PDB entry 4GP5 | X-ray diffraction, 2.70 A resolution | chains A and C of the 3 polymer chains in the assembly

[Chain A]
Name: Cytochrome c oxidase subunit 1
Organism: Thermus thermophilus
Notes: EC 1.9.3.1
UniProtKB: Q5SJ79 (COX1_THET8); numbering as in UniProt (aligned over 2-562)
Chain sequence (568 residues; numbered -5 to 562; the number before each row is that of its first residue; numbers below 1 keep their minus sign (Met-5 is residue -5)):
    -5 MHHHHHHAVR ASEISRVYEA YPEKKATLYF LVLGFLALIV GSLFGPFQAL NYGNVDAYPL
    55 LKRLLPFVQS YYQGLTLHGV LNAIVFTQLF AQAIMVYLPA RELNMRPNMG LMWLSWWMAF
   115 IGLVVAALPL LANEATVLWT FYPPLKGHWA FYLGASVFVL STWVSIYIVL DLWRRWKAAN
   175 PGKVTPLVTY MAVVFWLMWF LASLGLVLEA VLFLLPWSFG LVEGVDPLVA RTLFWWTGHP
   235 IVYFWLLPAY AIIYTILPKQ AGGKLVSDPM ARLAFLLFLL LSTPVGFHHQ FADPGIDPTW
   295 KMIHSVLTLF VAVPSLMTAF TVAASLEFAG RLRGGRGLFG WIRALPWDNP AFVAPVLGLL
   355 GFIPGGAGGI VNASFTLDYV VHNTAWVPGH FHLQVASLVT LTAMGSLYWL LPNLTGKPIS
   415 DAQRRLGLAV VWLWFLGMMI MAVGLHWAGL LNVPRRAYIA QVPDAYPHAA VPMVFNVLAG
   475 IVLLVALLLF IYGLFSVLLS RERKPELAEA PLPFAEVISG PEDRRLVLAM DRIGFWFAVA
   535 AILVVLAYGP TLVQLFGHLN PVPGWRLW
Not modelled in the structure: -5 to 8, 513-514
Differences from the reference sequence: expression tag (-5 to 1); engineered mutation Trp133 (Tyr in Q5SJ79)
Curated features (UniProtKB/Swiss-Prot):
  - binding site (Fe(II)-heme a): His72, His386
  - binding site (Cu cation): His233, Tyr237, His282, His283
  - binding site (heme a3): His384
  - cross-link: His233 to Tyr237 (1'-histidyl-3'-tyrosine (His-Tyr))
Metal / ion sites: heme Fe: His72, His386; Cu ion: His233, His282, His283 (together with peroxide ion); heme-as Fe: His384 (together with peroxide ion)
Ligand contacts:
  - heme-as (HAS): Trp133, Thr134, Trp229, His233, Val236, Tyr237, Trp239, Leu240, Tyr244, His282, His283, Thr302, Ala306, Ser309, Leu310, Thr312, Ala313, Val316, Ala317, Leu320, Trp335, Ile336, Trp341, Val350, Leu353, Leu354, Phe356, Ile357, Gly360, Gly363, Ile364, Asn366, Ala367, Asp372, His376, Asn377, Val381, His384, Phe385, Gln388, Val389, Val393, Arg449, Arg450
  - heme (HEM): Leu32, Ser36, Gly39, Pro40, Gln42, Ala43, Tyr46, Tyr65, Leu69, His72, Gly73, Asn76, Ala77, Phe80, Thr81, Leu132, Trp133, Pro382, Phe385, His386, Val389, Ala390, Thr394, Trp428, Met432, Met435, Arg449, Arg450, Ala451, Leu477, Leu481
  - peroxide ion (PER): His233, Val236, His282, His283, His384
What the authors report for this chain:
  - mutagenesis - Y133W (5-fold), Y133W/T231F (5-fold): decreased binding to NO
  - mutagenesis - Y133W, Y133W/T231F: decreased catalytic activity
  - contacts within the chain: Leu200-Thr231 (hydrogen bond)
  - Cu ion coordination: His282
  - mutagenesis - T231F: unchanged binding to NO

[Chain C]
Name: Cytochrome c oxidase polypeptide 2A
Organism: Thermus thermophilus
Notes: EC 1.9.3.1
UniProtKB: P82543 (COXA_THET8); numbering as in UniProt (aligned over 1-34)
Chain sequence (34 residues; numbered 1 to 34; the number before each row is that of its first residue):
     1 MEEKPKGALA VILVLTLTIL VFWLGVYAVF FARG
Not modelled in the structure: 1-3
Curated features (UniProtKB/Swiss-Prot):
  - modified residue: Met1 (N-formylmethionine)

[How chain A and chain C interact]
Pairs across the interface - 37 pairs, chain A then chain C:
  Ala313(A) - Leu15(C)  hydrophobic
  Ala317(A) - Val11(C)  hydrophobic
  Ala318(A) - Ala8(C)
  Glu321(A) - Pro5(C)
  Glu321(A) - Lys6(C)  hydrogen bond (side chain-backbone)
  Glu321(A) - Gly7(C)  hydrogen bond (side chain-backbone)
  Glu321(A) - Ala8(C)  hydrogen bond (side chain-backbone)
  Arg325(A) - Lys6(C)
  Gly331(A) - Lys6(C)  hydrogen bond (backbone-side chain)
  Leu332(A) - Lys6(C)
  Trp335(A) - Gly7(C)
  Ile357(A) - Leu15(C)  hydrophobic
  Ile357(A) - Thr18(C)
  Pro358(A) - Thr18(C)
  Pro358(A) - Phe22(C)
  Ala361(A) - Thr18(C)
  Ala361(A) - Phe22(C)  hydrophobic
  Gly362(A) - Phe22(C)
  Ile364(A) - Trp23(C)
  Val365(A) - Phe22(C)
  Val365(A) - Trp23(C)  hydrophobic
  Val365(A) - Val26(C)  hydrophobic
  Ser368(A) - Trp23(C)  hydrogen bond
  Thr370(A) - Phe30(C)
  Leu371(A) - Trp23(C)
  Leu371(A) - Val26(C)
  Leu371(A) - Tyr27(C)  hydrophobic
  Leu371(A) - Phe30(C)  hydrophobic
  Val374(A) - Val26(C)  hydrophobic
  Val374(A) - Val29(C)  hydrophobic
  Val374(A) - Phe30(C)  hydrophobic
  Val374(A) - Arg33(C)  hydrogen bond (backbone-side chain)
  Trp380(A) - Phe22(C)  hydrophobic
  Trp380(A) - Val26(C)  hydrophobic
  His440(A) - Phe22(C)
  Leu444(A) - Arg33(C)  hydrogen bond (backbone-side chain)
  Asn446(A) - Arg33(C)
Also at the interface, not in a pair above, chain A (24 interface residues in all): Leu310, Phe314
Also at the interface, not in a pair above, chain C (20 interface residues in all): Lys4, Leu9, Ala10, Ile12, Val14, Ile19

[Overview]
24 residues of chain A and 20 residues of chain C are in contact, with 7 hydrogen bonds. Polar contacts
include Glu321(A)-Lys6(C), Glu321(A)-Gly7(C) and Glu321(A)-Ala8(C). Bound to chain A: heme, heme-as and
peroxide ion. The paper reports that Y133W and Y133W/T231F of chain A reduce binding to NO; Cu ion
coordination by His282(A).
Chain A is Cytochrome c oxidase subunit 1 and chain C is Cytochrome c oxidase polypeptide 2A, both from
Thermus thermophilus; the structure, Structure of Recombinant Cytochrome ba3 Oxidase mutant Y133W from Thermus
thermophilus, was determined by X-ray diffraction together with 4GP4 and 4GP8 from the same study.
